Entry 4JST (X-ray diffraction, 2.03 A resolution); this record covers chains A and B.

== Chain A (and B) ==
Molecule: Metallophosphoesterase
Organism: Clostridium thermocellum
Notes: EC 2.7.1.78; chain B of this document is another copy of the same molecule, construct and numbering; everything in this record applies to it too
UniProt: A3DJ38 (A3DJ38_CLOTH); numbering as in UniProt (aligned over 1-170)
Sequence (171 residues; numbered 0 to 170; the number before each row is that of its first residue; numbering starts at 0):
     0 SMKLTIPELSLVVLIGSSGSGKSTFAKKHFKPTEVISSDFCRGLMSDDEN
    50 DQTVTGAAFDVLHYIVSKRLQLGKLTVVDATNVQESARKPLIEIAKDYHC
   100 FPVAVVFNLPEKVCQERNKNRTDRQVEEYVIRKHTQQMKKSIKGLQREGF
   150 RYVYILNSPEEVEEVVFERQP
Differences from the reference sequence: expression tag (0); engineered mutation Mse44 (Val in A3DJ38), Mse137 (Leu in A3DJ38)
Modified positions: Mse1 (selenomethionine; parent Met); Mse44 (selenomethionine; parent Met); Mse137 (selenomethionine; parent Met)
Ion coordination: Mg2+: Ser22 (together with UTP)
Ligand contacts: UTP (uridine 5'-triphosphate): Ser16, Ser17, Gly18, Ser19, Gly20, Lys21, Ser22, Thr23, Asp38, Asp78, Thr80, Arg116, Arg120, Asp122, Arg123

== How chain A and chain B interact ==
Pairs across the interface (33; chain A residue first):
  Mse1(A) - Gln145(B)
  Mse1(A) - Arg146(B)
  Lys2(A) - Arg150(B)  hydrogen bond (backbone-side chain)
  Thr4(A) - Phe100(B)
  Thr4(A) - Arg150(B)  hydrogen bond
  Thr4(A) - Tyr151(B)
  Phe100(A) - Thr4(B)
  Phe100(A) - Gln169(B)
  Asn107(A) - Lys142(B)
  Lys142(A) - Asn156(B)
  Gln145(A) - Mse1(B)
  Gln145(A) - Tyr153(B)
  Arg146(A) - Mse1(B)
  Arg146(A) - Glu160(B)
  Arg146(A) - Glu163(B)  salt bridge
  Arg150(A) - Lys2(B)  hydrogen bond (side chain-backbone)
  Arg150(A) - Thr4(B)  hydrogen bond
  Arg150(A) - Tyr153(B)
  Arg150(A) - Glu167(B)
  Arg150(A) - Gln169(B)  hydrogen bond
  Tyr151(A) - Thr4(B)
  Tyr151(A) - Tyr151(B)  hydrophobic
  Tyr151(A) - Tyr153(B)
  Tyr153(A) - Gln145(B)
  Tyr153(A) - Arg150(B)
  Tyr153(A) - Tyr151(B)
  Asn156(A) - Lys142(B)  hydrogen bond (side chain-backbone)
  Glu160(A) - Arg146(B)
  Glu163(A) - Arg146(B)  salt bridge
  Glu167(A) - Arg150(B)
  Gln169(A) - Phe100(B)
  Gln169(A) - Tyr151(B)
  Gln169(A) - Pro170(B)
Other interface residues (no listed pair), chain A (19 interface residues in all): Ser0, Leu3, Val152
Other interface residues (no listed pair), chain B (19 interface residues in all): Ser0, Leu3, Val152

== Summary ==
Chain A and chain B each contribute 19 residues to their interface; the contacts include 6 hydrogen bonds and
2 salt bridges. Polar pairs include Arg146(A)-Glu163(B), Lys2(A)-Arg150(B) and Thr4(A)-Arg150(B). Bound to
chain A: UTP.
Both chains are Metallophosphoesterase (Clostridium thermocellum). Entry 4JST (Structure of Clostridium
thermocellum polynucleotide kinase bound to UTP) was determined by X-ray diffraction, deposited together with
4JSY, 4JT2 and 4JT4.
